7S3J - chain A; structure by X-ray diffraction, 1.94 A resolution.

# Chain A
Name: AspB
Source organism: Streptomyces sp. NRRL S-1868
Sequence (401 residues; each row starts with the number of its first residue):
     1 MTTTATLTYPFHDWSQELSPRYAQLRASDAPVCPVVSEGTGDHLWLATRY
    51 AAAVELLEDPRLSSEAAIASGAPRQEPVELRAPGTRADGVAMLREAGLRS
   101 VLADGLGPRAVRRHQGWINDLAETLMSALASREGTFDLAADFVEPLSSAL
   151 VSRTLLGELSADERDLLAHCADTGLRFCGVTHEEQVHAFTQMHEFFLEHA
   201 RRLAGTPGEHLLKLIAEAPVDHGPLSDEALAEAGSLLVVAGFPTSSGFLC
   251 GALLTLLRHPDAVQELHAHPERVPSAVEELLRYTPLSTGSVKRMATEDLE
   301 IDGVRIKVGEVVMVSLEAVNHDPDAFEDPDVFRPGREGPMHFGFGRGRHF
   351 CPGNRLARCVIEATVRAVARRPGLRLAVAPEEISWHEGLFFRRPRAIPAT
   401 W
Disordered / not traced: 1-4
Reported in the primary citation:
  - specificity-determining residues: Ile-68 (proposed by the authors, not directly observed)
  - specificity-determining residues: Ala-87 to Val-90 (from molecular simulation)

# Summary
The paper reports specificity determinants Ile-68 and Ala-87.
Chain A is AspB (Streptomyces sp. NRRL S-1868); the structure, Crystal Structure of AspB P450 in complex with
brevianamide F substrates, was determined by X-ray diffraction together with 7S3T from the same study.
